Entry 8UF8 (electron microscopy, 6.50 A resolution (low resolution: residue-level contacts below are approximate; hydrogen-bond / salt-bridge calls are withheld)); this record covers chains A and B.

Chain A (and B):
Protein: Klotho
Source organism: Homo sapiens
Notes: EC 3.2.1.31; chain B of this document is another copy of the same molecule, construct and numbering; everything in this record applies to it too
Reference sequence: Q9UEF7 (KLOT_HUMAN); numbering as in UniProt (aligned over 1-1012)
Chain sequence (1012 residues; row label = number of the first residue in the row):
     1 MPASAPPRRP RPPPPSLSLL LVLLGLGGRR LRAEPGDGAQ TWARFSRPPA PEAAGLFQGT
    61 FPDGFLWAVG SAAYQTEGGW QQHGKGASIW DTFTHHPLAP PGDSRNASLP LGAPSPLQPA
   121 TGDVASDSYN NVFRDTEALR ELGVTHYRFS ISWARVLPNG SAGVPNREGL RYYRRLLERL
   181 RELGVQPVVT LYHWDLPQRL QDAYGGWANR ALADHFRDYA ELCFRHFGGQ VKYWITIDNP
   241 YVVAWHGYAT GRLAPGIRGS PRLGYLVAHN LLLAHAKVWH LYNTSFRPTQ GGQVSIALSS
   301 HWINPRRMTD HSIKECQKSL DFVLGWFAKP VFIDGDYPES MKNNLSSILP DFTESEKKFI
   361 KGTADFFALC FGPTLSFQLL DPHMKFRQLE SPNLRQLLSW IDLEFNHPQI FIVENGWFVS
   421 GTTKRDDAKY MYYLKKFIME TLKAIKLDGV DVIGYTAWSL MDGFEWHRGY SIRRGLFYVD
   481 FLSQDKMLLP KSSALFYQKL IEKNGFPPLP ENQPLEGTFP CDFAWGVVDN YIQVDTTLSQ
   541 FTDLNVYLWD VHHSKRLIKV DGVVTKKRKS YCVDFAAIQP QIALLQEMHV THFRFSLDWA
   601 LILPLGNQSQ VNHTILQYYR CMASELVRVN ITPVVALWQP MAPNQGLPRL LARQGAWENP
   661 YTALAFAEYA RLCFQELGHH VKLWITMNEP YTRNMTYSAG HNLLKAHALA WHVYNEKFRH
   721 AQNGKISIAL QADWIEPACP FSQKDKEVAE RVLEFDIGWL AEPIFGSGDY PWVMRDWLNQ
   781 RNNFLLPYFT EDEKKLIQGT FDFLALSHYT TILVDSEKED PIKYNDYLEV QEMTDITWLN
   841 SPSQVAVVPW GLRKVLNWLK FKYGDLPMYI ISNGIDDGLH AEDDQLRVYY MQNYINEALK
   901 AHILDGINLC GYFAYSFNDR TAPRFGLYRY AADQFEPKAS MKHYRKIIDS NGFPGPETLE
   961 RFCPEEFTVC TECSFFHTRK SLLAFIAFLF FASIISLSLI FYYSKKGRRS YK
Disordered / not traced: 1-33, 98-119, 535-575, 957-1012
Swiss-Prot annotation at these positions:
  - glycosylation (N-linked (GlcNAc...) asparagine): Asn106, Asn159, Asn283, Asn344, Asn607, Asn612, Asn694

Chain A / chain B interface:
Contacting residue pairs (13):
  Ala652(A) - Phe784(B)
  Arg653(A) - Asn779(B)
  Arg653(A) - Phe784(B)
  Gln654(A) - Asn779(B)
  Gly655(A) - Phe784(B)
  Glu658(A) - Phe784(B)
  Glu658(A) - Leu785(B)
  Asn659(A) - Tyr788(B)
  Pro660(A) - Tyr788(B)
  Phe784(A) - Arg653(B)
  Phe784(A) - Gln654(B)
  Phe784(A) - Gly655(B)
  Phe784(A) - Glu658(B)
Other interface residues (no listed pair), chain A (9 interface residues in all): Asn782
Other interface residues (no listed pair), chain B (9 interface residues in all): Asn782

Overview:
Chain A and chain B each contribute 9 residues to their interface.
Chain A and chain B are both Klotho (Homo sapiens); the structure, Cryo-EM structure of alpha-Klotho, was
determined by electron microscopy, deposited together with 8TOH.
